PDB entry 1FZE | X-ray diffraction, 3.00 A resolution | chains B and C of the 6 polymer chains in the assembly

Chain B:
Protein: Fibrinogen
From: Homo sapiens
Notes: fragment: fragment d
Reference sequence: P02675 (FIBB_HUMAN); residues 134-461 here correspond to UniProt positions 164-491 (UniProt number = residue number + 30)
Chain sequence (328 residues; each row starts with the number of its first residue):
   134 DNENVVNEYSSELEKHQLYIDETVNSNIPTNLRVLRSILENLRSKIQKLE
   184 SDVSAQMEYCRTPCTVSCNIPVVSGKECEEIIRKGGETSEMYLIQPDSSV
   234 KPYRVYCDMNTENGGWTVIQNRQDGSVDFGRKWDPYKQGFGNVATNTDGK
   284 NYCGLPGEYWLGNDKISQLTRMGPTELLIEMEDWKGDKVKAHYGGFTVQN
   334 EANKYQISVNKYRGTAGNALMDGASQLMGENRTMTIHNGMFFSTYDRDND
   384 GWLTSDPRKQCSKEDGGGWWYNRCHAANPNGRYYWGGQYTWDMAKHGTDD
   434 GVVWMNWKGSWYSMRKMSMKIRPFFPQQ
Disordered / not traced: 134-150, 460-461
UniProt features mapped onto this chain:
  - glycosylation: Asn-364 (N-linked (GlcNAc...) asparagine)
Disulfides: Cys-201/Cys-286, Cys-211/Cys-240, Cys-394/Cys-407
Ion coordination: Ca2+ site 1: Asp-261, Gly-263, Asp-398 (shared with Glu-132(C) of chain C); Ca2+ site 2: Asp-381, Asp-383, Trp-385

Chain C:
Protein: Fibrinogen
From: Homo sapiens
Notes: fragment: fragment d
Reference sequence: P02679 (FIBG_HUMAN); residues 89-406 here correspond to UniProt positions 115-432 (UniProt number = residue number + 26)
Chain sequence (319 residues; each row starts with the number of its first residue):
    88 KMLEEIMKYEASILTHDSSIRYLQEIYNSNNQKIVNLKEKVAQLEAQCQE
   138 PCKDTVQIHDITGKDCQDIANKGAKQSGLYFIKPLKANQQFLVYCEIDGS
   188 GNGWTVFQKRLDGSVDFKKNWIQYKEGFGHLSPTGTTEFWLGNEKIHLIS
   238 TQSAIPYALRVELEDWNGRTSTADYAMFKVGPEADKYRLTYAYFAGGDAG
   288 DAFDGFDFGDDPSDKFFTSHNGMQFSTWDNDNDKFEGNCAEQDGSGWWMN
   338 KCHAGHLNGVYYQGGTYSKASTPNGYDNGIIWATWKTRWYSMKKTTMKII
   388 PFNRLTIGEGQQHHLGGAK
Disordered / not traced: 88-91, 395-406
UniProt features mapped onto this chain:
  - region: Thr-374 to Glu-396 (Gamma-chain polymerization, binding amino end of another fibrin alpha chain), Gly-397 to Lys-406 (Platelet aggregation and Staphylococcus clumping)
  - binding site (Ca(2+)): Asp-318, Asp-320, Phe-322, Gly-324
  - glycosylation: Asn-308 (N-linked (GlcNAc...) asparagine)
  - cross-link: Gln-398 (Isoglutamyl lysine isopeptide (Gln-Lys) (interchain with K-432)), Lys-406 (Isoglutamyl lysine isopeptide (Lys-Gln) (interchain with Q-424))
Disulfides: Cys-153/Cys-182, Cys-326/Cys-339
Ion coordination: Ca2+ site 1: Glu-132 (shared with Asp-261(B), Gly-263(B), Asp-398(B) of chain B); Ca2+ site 2: Asp-318, Asp-320, Phe-322, Gly-324

Interface between chain B and chain C:
Disulfides between the chains: Cys-197(B)/Cys-139(C)
Contacting residue pairs (73; chain B residue first):
  Glu-155(B) / Tyr-96(C)
  Asn-158(B) / Tyr-96(C)
  Ile-161(B) / His-103(C)
  Pro-162(B) / His-103(C)
  Leu-165(B) / Ser-106(C)
  Leu-168(B) / Leu-110(C)  hydrophobic
  Leu-172(B) / Leu-110(C)
  Leu-172(B) / Ile-113(C)  hydrophobic
  Leu-172(B) / Tyr-114(C)
  Leu-172(B) / Asn-117(C)
  Leu-175(B) / Asn-117(C)
  Arg-176(B) / Ile-113(C)
  Arg-176(B) / Asn-117(C)  hydrogen bond (backbone-side chain)
  Ile-179(B) / Asn-117(C)
  Ile-179(B) / Ile-121(C)  hydrophobic
  Gln-180(B) / Lys-120(C)
  Leu-182(B) / Leu-124(C)  hydrophobic
  Glu-183(B) / Leu-124(C)
  Val-186(B) / Leu-131(C)  hydrophobic
  Gln-189(B) / Leu-131(C)
  Met-190(B) / Gln-130(C)
  Met-190(B) / Leu-131(C)  hydrophobic
  Met-190(B) / Gln-134(C)
  Cys-197(B) / Cys-139(C)  disulfide
  Cys-197(B) / Lys-140(C)  hydrogen bond (backbone-backbone)
  Thr-198(B) / Cys-139(C)
  Thr-198(B) / Lys-140(C)
  Val-199(B) / Lys-140(C)  hydrogen bond (backbone-backbone)
  Val-199(B) / Asp-141(C)
  Val-199(B) / Thr-142(C)  hydrogen bond (backbone-backbone)
  Ser-200(B) / Asp-141(C)  hydrogen bond (backbone-side chain)
  Ser-200(B) / Thr-142(C)  hydrogen bond
  Ser-200(B) / Val-143(C)
  Cys-201(B) / Asp-141(C)  hydrogen bond (backbone-side chain)
  Cys-201(B) / Val-143(C)
  Asn-202(B) / Val-143(C)
  Asn-202(B) / His-217(C)
  Asn-202(B) / Leu-218(C)
  Asn-202(B) / Ser-219(C)
  Ile-203(B) / Leu-179(C)  hydrophobic
  Ile-203(B) / His-217(C)
  Ile-203(B) / Leu-218(C)  hydrogen bond (backbone-backbone)
  Pro-204(B) / Gly-216(C)
  Pro-204(B) / His-217(C)
  Val-205(B) / Glu-213(C)
  Val-205(B) / Gly-214(C)
  Val-205(B) / Phe-215(C)
  Val-205(B) / Gly-216(C)  hydrogen bond (backbone-backbone)
  Val-205(B) / Leu-218(C)  hydrophobic
  Val-205(B) / Phe-226(C)  hydrophobic
  Val-205(B) / Trp-227(C)
  Val-205(B) / Leu-228(C)
  Val-205(B) / Lys-232(C)  hydrogen bond (backbone-side chain)
  Val-206(B) / Gly-214(C)
  Arg-216(B) / Ile-209(C)
  Lys-217(B) / Ile-209(C)
  Lys-217(B) / Glu-213(C)
  Glu-220(B) / Gln-210(C)  hydrogen bond
  Glu-223(B) / His-217(C)  salt bridge
  Leu-226(B) / Phe-168(C)  hydrophobic
  Gln-228(B) / Gln-176(C)
  Gln-228(B) / Gln-177(C)
  Ser-231(B) / Gln-176(C)  hydrogen bond
  Pro-235(B) / Phe-168(C)  hydrophobic
  Arg-237(B) / Val-143(C)
  Asp-261(B) / Glu-132(C)
  Asp-261(B) / Gln-136(C)
  Arg-264(B) / Gln-136(C)  hydrogen bond (side chain-backbone)
  Gly-274(B) / Pro-138(C)
  Asn-275(B) / Pro-138(C)
  Asn-275(B) / Cys-139(C)  hydrogen bond (side chain-backbone)
  Tyr-285(B) / His-217(C)
  Asp-398(B) / Glu-132(C)
Other interface residues (no listed pair), chain B (49 interface residues in all): Arg-169, Glu-173, Ser-187, Cys-193, Gly-218, Met-224, Asp-230, Asn-284
Other interface residues (no listed pair), chain C (47 interface residues in all): Ile-107, Tyr-109, Lys-127, Val-128, Cys-135, Ile-145, Leu-166, Pro-220, Thr-224

Summary:
49 residues of chain B and 47 residues of chain C are in contact; the contacts include 1 disulfide bond, 14
hydrogen bonds and 1 salt bridge. Polar pairs include Glu-223(B)/His-217(C), Arg-176(B)/Asn-117(C) and
Ser-200(B)/Asp-141(C). UniProt lists 4 Ca2+-binding residues on chain C.
Chain B is Fibrinogen and chain C is Fibrinogen, both from Homo sapiens; the structure, Crystal structure of
fragment double-D from human fibrin, was determined by X-ray diffraction, deposited together with 1FZF and
1FZG.
